PDB entry 8REK | X-ray diffraction, 3.05 A resolution | chains A and H of the 3 polymer chains in the assembly

Chain A:
Protein: Apical membrane antigen 1 (Fragment)
Organism: Plasmodium vivax Sal-1
UniProtKB: Q9TY14 (Q9TY14_PLAVI); residues 43-487 here correspond to UniProt positions 1-445 (UniProt number = residue number - 42)
Sequence (469 residues; row label = number of the first residue in the row):
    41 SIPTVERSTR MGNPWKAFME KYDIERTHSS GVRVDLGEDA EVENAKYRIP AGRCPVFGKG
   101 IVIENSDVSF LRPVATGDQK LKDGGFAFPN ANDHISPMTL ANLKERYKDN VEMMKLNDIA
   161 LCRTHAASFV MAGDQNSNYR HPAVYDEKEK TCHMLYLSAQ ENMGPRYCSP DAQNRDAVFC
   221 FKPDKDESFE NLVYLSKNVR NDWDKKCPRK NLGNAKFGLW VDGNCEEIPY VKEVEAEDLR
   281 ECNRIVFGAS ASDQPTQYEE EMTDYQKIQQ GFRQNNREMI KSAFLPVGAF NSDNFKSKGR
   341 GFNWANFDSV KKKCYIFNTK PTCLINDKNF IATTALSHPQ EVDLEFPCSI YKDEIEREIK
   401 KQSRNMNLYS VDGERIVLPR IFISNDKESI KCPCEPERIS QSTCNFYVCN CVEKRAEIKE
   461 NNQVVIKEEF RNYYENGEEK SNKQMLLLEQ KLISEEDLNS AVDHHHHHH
Unresolved in the structure: 41-43, 171-176, 212-216, 295-306, 328-332, 404-409, 475-509
Differences from the reference sequence: expression tag (41-42, 488-509); engineered mutation Asn178 (Ser136 in Q9TY14), Asp226 (Asn184 in Q9TY14), Gln441 (Asn399 in Q9TY14)
Cystine bridges: Cys94-Cys247, Cys162-Cys192, Cys208-Cys220, Cys265-Cys363, Cys282-Cys354, Cys388-Cys444, Cys432-Cys449, Cys434-Cys451

Chain H:
Protein: Fab 8.1.1 heavy chain
Organism: Mus musculus
Notes: antibody fragment or engineered binder
Sequence (220 residues; each row starts with the number of its first residue; a row labelled like 82A-82C holds insertion residues (82A, then the next letters in order)):
     1 EVQLVESGGG LVKPGGSLKL SCAASGFTFS DYYMYWVRQT PEKRLEWVAT IN
   52A D
    53 GGTYTYYPDS VKGRFTISRD NAKNNLYLQM
82A-82C SSL
    83 KSEDTAMYFC ARGSQLGR
100A-100C GEF
   101 AYWGQGTLVT VSAAKTTPPS VYPLAPGCGD TTGSSVTLGC LVKGYFPESV TVTWNSGSLS
   161 SSVHTFPALL QSGLYTMSSS VTVPSSTWPS QTVTCSVAHP ASSTTVDKKL EPS
Unresolved in the structure: 127-134, 156-158
Cystine bridges: Cys22-Cys92, Cys140-Cys195

Chain A / chain H interface:
Pairs across the interface (26; chain A residue first):
  Lys427(A) with Asp31(H), hydrogen bond (side chain-backbone); Asp52A(H), salt bridge
  Glu428(A) with Asn52(H), hydrogen bond; Asp52A(H); Gly53(H), hydrogen bond (side chain-backbone); Thr55(H), hydrogen bond
  Lys431(A) with Tyr58(H), hydrogen bond (backbone-side chain)
  Cys432(A) with Tyr33(H), hydrogen bond (backbone-side chain); Tyr58(H)
  Pro433(A) with Thr50(H)
  Cys434(A) with Tyr33(H); Tyr35(H); Gly100A(H)
  Glu435(A) with Asp31(H); Tyr32(H); Tyr33(H); Tyr35(H), hydrogen bond (backbone-side chain); Gly99(H)
  Pro436(A) with Tyr33(H); Gly99(H)
  Glu437(A) with Gln97(H); Gly99(H); Arg100(H), salt bridge
  Arg438(A) with Gln97(H)
  Asn450(A) with Gly99(H), hydrogen bond (side chain-backbone); Arg100(H)
Other interface residues (no listed pair), chain A (12 interface residues in all): Cys451
Other interface residues (no listed pair), chain H (16 interface residues in all): Gly95, Ser96

In short:
12 residues of chain A face 16 of chain H across their interface, with 8 hydrogen bonds and 2 salt bridges.
Polar pairs include Lys427(A)-Asp52A(H), Glu437(A)-Arg100(H) and Lys427(A)-Asp31(H).
Here chain A is Apical membrane antigen 1 (Fragment) (Plasmodium vivax Sal-1) and chain H is Fab 8.1.1 heavy
chain (Mus musculus). Entry 8REK (Plasmodium vivax Apical Membrane Antigen 1/Fab complex) was determined by
X-ray diffraction (same publication as 8REL, 9EVN and 9EVO).
